Entry 1JGP (X-ray diffraction, 7.00 A resolution (low resolution: residue-level contacts below are approximate; hydrogen-bond / salt-bridge calls are withheld)); this record covers chains A and P of the 25 polymer chains in the assembly.

[Chain A]
Molecule: 30S 16S ribosomal RNA
Organism: Thermus thermophilus
Sequence (1522 nucleotides; each row starts with the number of its first residue; note: 42 numbers in that range are skipped by the numbering (no residue carries them; nothing is unmodelled there); a row labelled like 186A-186F holds insertion residues (186A, then the next letters in order); numbering starts at 0):
     0 UUUGUUGGAGAGUUUGAUCCUGGCUCAGGGUGAACGCUGGCGGCGUGCCU
    50 AAGACAUGCAAGUCGUGCGG
    73 GCCGCGGGGU
    84 UUUACUCCGU
    95 GGU
    99 C
   101 AGCGGCGGACGGGUGAGUAACGCGUGGGU
  129A G
   130 ACCUACCCGGAAGAGGGGGACAACCCGGGGAAACUCGGGCUAAUCCCCCA
   180 UGUGGAC
186A-186F CCGCCC
   187 CUUG
191A-191F GGGUGU
   191 GUCCAAAGGGC
   208 UUU
   216 GCCCGCUUCCGGAUGGGCCCGCGUCCCAUCAGCUAGUUGGUGGGGUAAUG
   266 GCCCACCAAGGCGACGACGGGUAGCCGGUCUGAGAGGAUGGCCGGCCACA
   316 GGGGCACUGAGACACGGGCCCCACUCCUACGGGAGGCAGCAGUUAGGAAU
   366 CUUCCGCAAUGGGCGCAAGCCUGACGGAGCGACGCCGCUUGGAGGAAGAA
   416 GCCCUUCGGGGUGUAAACUCCUGAA
   442 CCCGGGACGAAACCCCC
   464 GACGA
   474 GGGGACUGACGGUACCGGGGUAAUA
   500 GCGCCGGCCAACUCCGUGCCAGCAGCCGCGGUAAUACGGAGGGCGCGAGC
   550 GUUACCCGGAUUCACUGGGCGUAAAGGGCGUGUAGGCGGCCUGGGGCGUC
   600 CCAUGUGAAAGACCACGGCUCAACCGUGGGGGAGCGUGGGAUACGCUCAG
   650 GCUAGACGGUGGGAGAGGGUGGUGGAAUUCCCGGAGUAGCGGUGAAAUGC
   700 GCAGAUACCGGGAGGAACGCCGAUGGCGAAGGCAGCCACCUGGUCCACCC
   750 GUGACGCUGAGGCGCGAAAGCGUGGGGAGCAAACCGGAUUAGAUACCCGG
   800 GUAGUCCACGCCCUAAACGAUGCGCGCUAGGUCUCUGGG
   841 UCU
   848 CCUGGGGGCCGAAGCUAACGCGUUAAGCGCGCCGCCUGGGGAGUACGGCC
   898 GCAAGGCUGAAACUCAAAGGAAUUGACGGGGGCCCGCACAAGCGGUGGAG
   948 CAUGUGGUUUAAUUCGAAGCAACGCGAAGAACCUUACCAGGCCUUGACAU
   998 G
  998A C
   999 UAGGGAACCCGGGUGAAAGCCUGGGGUGCC
1028A-1028B CC
  1029 GCGA
1032A-1032B GG
  1033 GGAGCCCUAGCACAGGUGCUGCAUGGCCGUCGUCAGCUCGUGCCGUGAGG
  1083 UGUUGGGUUAAGUCCCGCAACGAGCGCAACCCCCGCCGUUAGUUGCCAGC
  1133 GGUUCGGCCGGGCACUCUAACGGGACUGCCCGCGA
  1169 AAGCGGGAGGAAGGAGGGGACGACGUCUGGUCAGCAUGGCCCUUACGGCC
  1219 UGGGCGACACACGUGCUACAAUGCCCACUACAAAGCGAUGCCACCCGGCA
  1269 ACGGGGAGCUAAUCGCAAAAAGGUGGGCCCAGUUCGGAUUGGGGUCUGCA
  1319 ACCCGACCCCAUGAAGCCGGAAUCGCUAGUAAUCGCGGAUCAGC
 1362A C
  1363 AUGCCGCGGUGAAUACGUUCCCGGGCCUUGUACACACCGCCCGUCACGCC
  1413 AUGGGAGCGGGCUCUACCCGAAGUCGCCGGG
  1446 AGCCUACGGG
  1459 CAGGCGCCGAGGGUAGGGCCCGUGACUGGGGCGAAGUCGUAACAAGGUAG
  1509 CUGUACCGGAAGGUGCGGCUGGAUCACCUCCUUUCU
Unresolved in the structure: 0, 1543-1544

[Chain P]
Molecule: 30S ribosomal protein S13
Organism: Thermus thermophilus
Reference sequence: P80377 (RS13_THET8); aligned to UniProt positions 1-126 over residues 1-126 (the alignment contains insertions or deletions, so no single offset holds)
Amino-acid sequence (126 residues; row label = number of the first residue in the row):
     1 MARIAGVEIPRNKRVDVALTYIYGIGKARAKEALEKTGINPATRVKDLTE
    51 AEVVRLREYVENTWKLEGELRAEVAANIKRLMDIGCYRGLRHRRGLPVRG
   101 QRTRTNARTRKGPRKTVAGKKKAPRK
Unresolved in the structure: 1

[Chain A / chain P interface]
Residue-residue contacts (9; chain A residue first):
  C948(A) - Thr109(P)
  C1226(A) - Thr103(P)
  A1229(A) - Arg114(P)
  A1229(A) - Lys115(P)
  A1229(A) - Thr116(P)
  A1329(A) - Ala28(P)
  A1329(A) - Arg29(P)
  U1330(A) - Gly24(P)
  U1330(A) - Ile25(P)
Also at the interface, not in a pair above, chain A (6 interface residues in all): C1228
Also at the interface, not in a pair above, chain P (11 interface residues in all): Gly26, Arg104

[Overview]
6 residues of chain A face 11 of chain P across their interface.
Chain A is 30S 16S ribosomal RNA and chain P is 30S ribosomal protein S13, both from Thermus thermophilus; the
structure, The Path of Messenger RNA Through the Ribosome. THIS FILE, 1JGP, CONTAINS THE 30S RIBOSOME SUBUNIT
..., was determined by X-ray diffraction (same publication as 1JGO and 1JGQ).
